PDB entry 3LHD | X-ray diffraction, 2.59 A resolution | chains C and D of the 4 polymer chains in the assembly

Chain C (and D):
Protein: SAM-dependent methyltransferase, putative
Organism: Pyrococcus abyssi
Notes: EC 2.1.1.36; chain D of this document is another copy of the same molecule, construct and numbering; everything in this record applies to it too
UniProt: Q9V1J7 (Q9V1J7_PYRAB); residues 1-253 here = UniProt positions 1-253
Chain sequence (253 residues; numbered 1 to 253; the number before each row is that of its first residue):
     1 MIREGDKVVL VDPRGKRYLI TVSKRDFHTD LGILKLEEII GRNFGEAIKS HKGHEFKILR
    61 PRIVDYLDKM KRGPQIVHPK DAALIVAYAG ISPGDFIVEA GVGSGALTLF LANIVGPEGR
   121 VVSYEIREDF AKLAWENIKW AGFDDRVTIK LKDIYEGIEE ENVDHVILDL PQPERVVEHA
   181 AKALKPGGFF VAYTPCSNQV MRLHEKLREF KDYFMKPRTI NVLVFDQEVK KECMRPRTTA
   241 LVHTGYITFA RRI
Curated features (UniProtKB/Swiss-Prot):
  - binding site (S-adenosyl-L-methionine): Ser104 to Leu107, Glu125, Asp153, Asp169
  - mutagenesis: His78 (H78Y: Decreases efficiency of the dimethylation reaction), Cys196 (C196S: Decreases stability of TrmI at extreme temperatures; when associated with S-233), Cys233 (C233S: Decreases stability of TrmI at extreme temperatures; when associated with S-196)
Residues lining bound ligands: S-adenosylhomocysteine (SAH): Ala100, Gly101, Gly103, Tyr124, Glu125, Ile126, Arg127, Phe130, Lys152, Asp153, Ile154, Tyr155, Asp169, Leu170, Pro171, Pro195, Gln199
Reported in the primary citation:
  - binding site for S-adenosylhomocysteine: Glu125, Ile126, Asp153, Ile154, Leu170
  - mutagenesis - C196S/C233S (Tm change 16.5 degC): decreased stability
  - mutagenesis - H78Y: decreased catalytic activity on PabtRNAAsp

How chain C and chain D interact:
Pairs across the interface - 88 pairs, chain C then chain D:
  Gly15(C) - Met215(D)
  Arg17(C) - Arg251(D)
  Phe44(C) - Pro186(D)
  Gly45(C) - Pro186(D)
  Lys57(C) - Ile253(D)
  Leu59(C) - Pro186(D)
  Leu59(C) - Gly187(D)
  Arg62(C) - Gly90(D)  hydrogen bond (side chain-backbone)
  Arg62(C) - Ser92(D)  hydrogen bond
  Arg62(C) - Asp95(D)  salt bridge
  Arg62(C) - Asp164(D)  salt bridge
  Arg62(C) - His165(D)  hydrogen bond
  Ile63(C) - Gly90(D)
  Ile63(C) - Ser92(D)
  Val64(C) - Ala87(D)
  Val64(C) - Tyr88(D)
  Val64(C) - Gly90(D)
  Val64(C) - Arg251(D)
  Asp65(C) - Arg251(D)  salt bridge
  Pro79(C) - Tyr88(D)  hydrophobic
  Ala83(C) - Ala83(D)
  Ala83(C) - Ala87(D)  hydrophobic
  Leu84(C) - Leu84(D)  hydrophobic
  Ala87(C) - Val64(D)
  Ala87(C) - Ala83(D)  hydrophobic
  Ala87(C) - Phe110(D)  hydrophobic
  Tyr88(C) - Val64(D)
  Tyr88(C) - Pro79(D)  hydrophobic
  Tyr88(C) - Lys80(D)
  Gly90(C) - Arg62(D)  hydrogen bond (backbone-side chain)
  Gly90(C) - Ile63(D)
  Gly90(C) - Val64(D)
  Ser92(C) - Arg62(D)  hydrogen bond
  Ser92(C) - Asn113(D)  hydrogen bond
  Pro93(C) - Asn113(D)
  Pro93(C) - Ile114(D)
  Asp95(C) - Arg62(D)  salt bridge
  Phe110(C) - Ala87(D)  hydrophobic
  Asn113(C) - Ser92(D)  hydrogen bond
  Asn113(C) - Pro93(D)
  Ile114(C) - Pro93(D)
  Asp164(C) - Arg62(D)  salt bridge
  His165(C) - Arg62(D)  hydrogen bond
  Pro186(C) - Phe44(D)
  Pro186(C) - Gly45(D)
  Pro186(C) - Leu59(D)  hydrophobic
  Gly187(C) - Leu59(D)
  Ser197(C) - Met234(D)
  Val200(C) - Val229(D)  hydrophobic
  Val200(C) - Met234(D)  hydrophobic
  His204(C) - Val229(D)  hydrogen bond (side chain-backbone)
  Arg208(C) - Lys230(D)
  Arg208(C) - Lys231(D)
  Arg218(C) - Asp226(D)  salt bridge
  Thr219(C) - Asp226(D)
  Thr219(C) - Gln227(D)  hydrogen bond (backbone-backbone)
  Ile220(C) - Val224(D)  hydrophobic
  Ile220(C) - Phe225(D)
  Ile220(C) - Asp226(D)
  Asn221(C) - Leu223(D)
  Asn221(C) - Val224(D)
  Asn221(C) - Phe225(D)  hydrogen bond (backbone-backbone)
  Val222(C) - Val222(D)  hydrophobic
  Val222(C) - Leu223(D)
  Leu223(C) - Asn221(D)
  Leu223(C) - Val222(D)
  Leu223(C) - Leu223(D)  hydrogen bond (backbone-backbone)
  Leu223(C) - Phe225(D)  hydrophobic
  Val224(C) - Tyr88(D)
  Val224(C) - Ile220(D)  hydrophobic
  Val224(C) - Asn221(D)
  Phe225(C) - Ile220(D)
  Phe225(C) - Asn221(D)  hydrogen bond (backbone-backbone)
  Phe225(C) - Leu223(D)  hydrophobic
  Asp226(C) - Arg218(D)  salt bridge
  Asp226(C) - Thr219(D)
  Asp226(C) - Ile220(D)
  Gln227(C) - Thr219(D)  hydrogen bond (backbone-backbone)
  Gln227(C) - Asn221(D)
  Gln227(C) - Tyr246(D)
  Val229(C) - His204(D)  hydrogen bond (backbone-side chain)
  Val229(C) - Thr219(D)
  Met234(C) - Ser197(D)
  Met234(C) - Val200(D)  hydrophobic
  Tyr246(C) - Gln227(D)
  Arg251(C) - Arg62(D)
  Arg251(C) - Asp65(D)  salt bridge
  Ile253(C) - Lys57(D)
Other interface residues (no listed pair), chain C (53 interface residues in all): Lys80, Val86, Ala89, Ile91, Gly116, Phe189, Met201, Lys231
Other interface residues (no listed pair), chain D (54 interface residues in all): Arg17, Val86, Ala89, Ile91, Gly116, Phe189, Met201, Arg208

Summary:
53 residues of chain C and 54 residues of chain D are in contact; the contacts include 15 hydrogen bonds and 8
salt bridges. Among the polar pairs are Arg62(C)-Asp95(D), Arg62(C)-Asp164(D) and Asp65(C)-Arg251(D). From the
paper: a binding site for S-adenosylhomocysteine at Glu125(C), Ile126(C) and Asp153(C) among others;
C196S/C233S of chain C reduce stability.
Chain C and chain D are both SAM-dependent methyltransferase, putative (Pyrococcus abyssi); the structure,
Crystal structure of P. abyssi tRNA m1A58 methyltransferase in complex with S-adenosyl-L-homocysteine, was
determined by X-ray diffraction, deposited together with 3LGA and 3MB5.
